PDB entry 6PDR | X-ray diffraction, 1.55 A resolution | chains L and A of the 3 polymer chains in the assembly

Chain L:
Protein: antibody vFP25.18 light chain
Source organism: Mus musculus
Notes: antibody fragment or engineered binder
Sequence (219 residues; row label = number of the first residue in the row; a row labelled like 30A-30E holds insertion residues (30A, then the next letters in order)):
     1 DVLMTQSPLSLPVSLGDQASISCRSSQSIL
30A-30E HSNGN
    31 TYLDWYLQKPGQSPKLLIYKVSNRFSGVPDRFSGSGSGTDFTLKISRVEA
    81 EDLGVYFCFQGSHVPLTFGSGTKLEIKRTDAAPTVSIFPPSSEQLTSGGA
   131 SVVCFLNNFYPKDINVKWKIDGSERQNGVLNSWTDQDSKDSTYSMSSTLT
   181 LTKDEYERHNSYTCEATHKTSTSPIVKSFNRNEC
Unresolved in the structure: 214
Disulfide bonds: Cys-23/Cys-88, Cys-134/Cys-194

Chain A:
Protein: HIV fusion peptide residue 512-519
Sequence (8 residues; numbered 512 to 519; the number before each row is that of its first residue):
   512 AVGIGAVF

Interface between chain L and chain A:
Contacting residue pairs (10; chain L residue first):
  His-30A(L) with Val-518(A)
  Tyr-32(L) with Val-518(A), hydrophobic
  Tyr-36(L) with Ile-515(A)
  Leu-46(L) with Val-513(A), hydrophobic
  Phe-89(L) with Ile-515(A), hydrophobic
  Gly-91(L) with Val-518(A)
  Val-94(L) with Phe-519(A), hydrophobic
  Leu-96(L) with Ile-515(A); Phe-519(A), hydrophobic
  Phe-98(L) with Ile-515(A), hydrophobic
Interface residues without a listed pair, chain L (14 interface residues in all): Asp-34, Tyr-49, Lys-50, Phe-55, Ser-92
Interface residues without a listed pair, chain A (7 interface residues in all): Ala-512, Gly-514, Ala-517

Overview:
Chain L and chain A form an interface of 14 and 7 residues respectively.
Chain L is antibody vFP25.18 light chain (Mus musculus) and chain A is HIV fusion peptide residue 512-519; the
structure, Vaccine-elicited murine FP-targeting antibody vFP25.18 in complex with HIV fusion peptide (residue
512-519), was determined by X-ray diffraction.
